PDB entry 5IYU | X-ray diffraction, 2.70 A resolution | chain A

# Chain A
Protein: Alginate production protein AlgE
Organism: Pseudomonas aeruginosa PAO1
Reference sequence: P18895 (ALGE_PSEAE); numbering as in UniProt (aligned over 1-490)
Sequence (490 residues; row label = number of the first residue in the row):
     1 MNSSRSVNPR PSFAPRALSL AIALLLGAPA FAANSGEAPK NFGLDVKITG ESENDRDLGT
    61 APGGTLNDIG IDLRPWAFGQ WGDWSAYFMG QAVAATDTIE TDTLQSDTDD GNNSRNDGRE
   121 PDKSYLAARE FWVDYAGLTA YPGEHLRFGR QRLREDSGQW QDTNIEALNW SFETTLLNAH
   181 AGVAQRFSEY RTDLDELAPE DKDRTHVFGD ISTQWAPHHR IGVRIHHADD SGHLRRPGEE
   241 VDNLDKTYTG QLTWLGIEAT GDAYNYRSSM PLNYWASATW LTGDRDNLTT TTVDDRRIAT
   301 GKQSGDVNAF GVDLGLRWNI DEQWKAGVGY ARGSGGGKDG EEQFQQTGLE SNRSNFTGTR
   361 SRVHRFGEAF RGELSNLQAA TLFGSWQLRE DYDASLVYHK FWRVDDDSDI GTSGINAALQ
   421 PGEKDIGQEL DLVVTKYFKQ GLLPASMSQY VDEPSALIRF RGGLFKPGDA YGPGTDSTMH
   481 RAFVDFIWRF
Unresolved in the structure: 1-36, 109-117, 439-454
Metal / ion sites: Na+: A136, T139, Y141

# In short
The Na+ site is built by A136, T139 and Y141.
Chain A is Alginate production protein AlgE (Pseudomonas aeruginosa PAO1); the structure, AlgE_CIM, was
determined by X-ray diffraction together with 5D6I and 5D6K from the same study.
